PDB entry 9CES | electron microscopy, 3.28 A resolution | chains N and P of the 4 polymer chains in the assembly

Chain N:
Molecule: 18-nt DNA strand
Sequence (18 nucleotides; each row starts with the number of its first residue; numbers below 1 keep their minus sign (DG-17 is residue -17)):
   -17 GGTACCCGGG CATTTAAG
Unresolved in the structure: -17 to -12

Chain P:
Protein: Maltose/maltodextrin-binding periplasmic protein, Guillardia theta Fanzor1
From: Escherichia coli K-12
UniProt: chimeric construct of P0AEX9, L1JXG4: residues -391 to -26 from P0AEX9 (MALE_ECOLI) positions 27-392 (UniProt number = residue number + 418); residues 2-690 from L1JXG4 positions 2-690 (same numbers)
Sequence (1100 residues; row label = number of the first residue in the row; numbers below 1 keep their minus sign (Met-409 is residue -409)):
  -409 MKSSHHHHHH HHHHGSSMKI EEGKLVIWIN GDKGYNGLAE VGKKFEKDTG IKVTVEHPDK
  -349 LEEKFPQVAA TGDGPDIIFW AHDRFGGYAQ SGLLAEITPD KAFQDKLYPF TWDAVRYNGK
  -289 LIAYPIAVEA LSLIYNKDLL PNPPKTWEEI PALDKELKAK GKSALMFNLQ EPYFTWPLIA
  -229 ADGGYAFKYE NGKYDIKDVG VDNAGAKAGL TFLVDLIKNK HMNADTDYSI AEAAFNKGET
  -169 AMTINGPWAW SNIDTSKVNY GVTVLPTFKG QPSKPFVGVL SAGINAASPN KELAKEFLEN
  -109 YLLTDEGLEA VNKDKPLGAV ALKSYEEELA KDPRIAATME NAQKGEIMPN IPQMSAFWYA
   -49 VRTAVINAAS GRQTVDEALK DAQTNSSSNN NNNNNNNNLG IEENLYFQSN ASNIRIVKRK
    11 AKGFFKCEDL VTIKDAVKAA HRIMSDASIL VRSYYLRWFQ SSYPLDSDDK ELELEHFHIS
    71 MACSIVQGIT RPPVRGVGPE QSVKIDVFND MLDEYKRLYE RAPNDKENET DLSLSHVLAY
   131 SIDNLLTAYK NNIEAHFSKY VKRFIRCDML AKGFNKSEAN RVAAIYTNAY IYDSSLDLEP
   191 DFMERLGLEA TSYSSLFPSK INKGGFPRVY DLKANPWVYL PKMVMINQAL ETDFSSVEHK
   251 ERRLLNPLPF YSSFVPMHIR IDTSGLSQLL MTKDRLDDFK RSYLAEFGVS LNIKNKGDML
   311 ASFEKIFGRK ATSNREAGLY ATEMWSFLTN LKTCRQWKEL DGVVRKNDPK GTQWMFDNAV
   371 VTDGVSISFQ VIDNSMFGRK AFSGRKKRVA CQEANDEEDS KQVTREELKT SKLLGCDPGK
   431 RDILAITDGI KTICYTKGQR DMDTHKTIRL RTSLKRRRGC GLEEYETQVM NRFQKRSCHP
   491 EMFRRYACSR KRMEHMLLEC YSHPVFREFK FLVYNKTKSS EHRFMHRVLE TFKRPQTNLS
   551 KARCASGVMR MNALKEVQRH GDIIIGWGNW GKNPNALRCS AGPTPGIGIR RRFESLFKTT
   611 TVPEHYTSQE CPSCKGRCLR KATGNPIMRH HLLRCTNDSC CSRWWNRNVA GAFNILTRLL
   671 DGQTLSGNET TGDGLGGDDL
Unresolved in the structure: -409 to 1, 183-203, 394-414, 581-598, 671-690
Cystine bridges: Cys554-Cys651
Differences from the reference sequence: expression tag (-409 to -392); linker (-25 to 1)
Ion coordination: Zn2+: Cys621, Cys624, Cys628, Cys650
From the paper describing this entry:
  - binding site for the 47-nt DNA strand: Arg85, His126, Tyr130, Thr137, Asn141, Phe392
  - mutagenesis - R85A: abolished catalytic activity
  - mutagenesis - S123A, H126A, Y130A, Q278A, F392A, N658D: decreased catalytic activity
  - catalytic residues: Asn658

How chain N and chain P interact:
Contacting residue pairs - 14 pairs, chain N then chain P:
  DG-8(N) with Lys304(P), salt bridge to the phosphate
  DC-7(N) with Lys283(P), salt bridge to the phosphate; Lys304(P), phosphate contact; Asn305(P), hydrogen bond to the phosphate
  DA-6(N) with Lys283(P), hydrogen bond to the phosphate; Asn305(P), phosphate contact; Lys306(P), hydrogen bond to the phosphate
  DT-5(N) with Lys306(P), salt bridge to the phosphate
  DT-4(N) with Arg85(P), hydrogen bond to the base; Ser123(P), phosphate contact
  DT-3(N) with Pro83(P), phosphate contact; Arg85(P), hydrogen bond to the sugar
  DA-2(N) with Lys94(P), salt bridge to the phosphate
  DG0(N) with Phe392(P), stacking on the base
Also at the interface, not in a pair above, chain P (16 interface residues in all): Ser70, Ser74, Leu122, Leu124, Ser125, Gln278, Thr282

In short:
The interface between chain N and chain P involves 8 residues on one side and 16 on the other; the contacts
include 5 hydrogen bonds, 4 salt bridges and 1 aromatic stacking contact. Among the polar pairs are
DT-4(N)-Arg85(P), DT-3(N)-Arg85(P) and DC-7(N)-Asn305(P). The paper reports the catalytic residue Asn658(P);
S123A, H126A and Y130A of chain P, among others, reduce catalytic activity; 7 substitutions were tested in
all.
Chain N is an 18-nt DNA strand and chain P is Maltose/maltodextrin-binding periplasmic protein, Guillardia
theta Fanzor1 (Escherichia coli K-12); the structure, Guillardia theta Fanzor (GtFz) State 2, was determined
by electron microscopy together with 9CER, 9CET, 9CEU, 9CEV, 9CEW, 9CEX and 6 further entries from the same
study.
